PDB entry 7V61 | electron microscopy, 3.20 A resolution | chains A and B of the 8 polymer chains in the assembly

# Chain A
Molecule: Sodium-dependent neutral amino acid transporter B(0)AT1
From: Homo sapiens
UniProt: Q695T7 (S6A19_HUMAN); numbering as in UniProt (aligned over 2-634)
Amino-acid sequence (654 residues; numbered -19 to 634; the number before each row is that of its first residue; numbers below 1 keep their minus sign (Met-19 is residue -19)):
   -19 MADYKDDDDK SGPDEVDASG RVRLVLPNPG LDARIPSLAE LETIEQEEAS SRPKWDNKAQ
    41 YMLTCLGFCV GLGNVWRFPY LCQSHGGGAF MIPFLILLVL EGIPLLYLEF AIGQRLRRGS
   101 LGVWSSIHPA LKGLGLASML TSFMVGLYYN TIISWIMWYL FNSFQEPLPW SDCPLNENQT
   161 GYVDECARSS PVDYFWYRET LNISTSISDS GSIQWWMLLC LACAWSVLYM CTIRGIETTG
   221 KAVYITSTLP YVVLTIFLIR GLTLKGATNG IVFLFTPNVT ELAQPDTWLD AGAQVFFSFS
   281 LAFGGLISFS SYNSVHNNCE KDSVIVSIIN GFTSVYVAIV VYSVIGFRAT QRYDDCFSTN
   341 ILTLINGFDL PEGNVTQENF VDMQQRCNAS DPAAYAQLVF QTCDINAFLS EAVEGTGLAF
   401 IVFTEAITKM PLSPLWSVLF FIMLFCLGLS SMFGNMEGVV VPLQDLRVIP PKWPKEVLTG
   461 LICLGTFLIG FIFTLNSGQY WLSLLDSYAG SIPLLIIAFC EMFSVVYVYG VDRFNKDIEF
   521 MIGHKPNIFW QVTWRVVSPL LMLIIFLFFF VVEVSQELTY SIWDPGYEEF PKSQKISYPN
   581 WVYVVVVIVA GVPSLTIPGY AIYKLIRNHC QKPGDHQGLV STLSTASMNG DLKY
Not modelled in the structure: -19 to 4, 610-634
Differences from the reference sequence: initiating methionine (-19); expression tag (-18 to 1)
Disulfides: Cys153-Cys166, Cys336-Cys383
Glycans and other covalent adducts: N-acetylglucosamine (NAG) linked to Asn158, Asn182, Asn258, Asn354, Asn368

# Chain B
Molecule: Angiotensin-converting enzyme 2
From: Homo sapiens
Notes: EC 3.4.17.23, 3.4.17.-
UniProt: Q9BYF1 (ACE2_HUMAN); the construct has insertions or renumbered stretches relative to UniProt, so the offset changes along the chain: -6 to 9 = UniProt 2-17; 18-805 = UniProt 18-805
Amino-acid sequence (817 residues; numbered -11 to 805; the number before each row is that of its first residue; numbers below 1 keep their minus sign (Met-11 is residue -11)):
   -11 MASGRSSSSW LLLSLVAVTA AWSHPQFEKQ STIEEQAKTF LDKFNHEAED LFYQSSLASW
    49 NYNTNITEEN VQNMNNAGDK WSAFLKEQST LAQMYPLQEI QNLTVKLQLQ ALQQNGSSVL
   109 SEDKSKRLNT ILNTMSTIYS TGKVCNPDNP QECLLLEPGL NEIMANSLDY NERLWAWESW
   169 RSEVGKQLRP LYEEYVVLKN EMARANHYED YGDYWRGDYE VNGVDGYDYS RGQLIEDVEH
   229 TFEEIKPLYE HLHAYVRAKL MNAYPSYISP IGCLPAHLLG DMWGRFWTNL YSLTVPFGQK
   289 PNIDVTDAMV DQAWDAQRIF KEAEKFFVSV GLPNMTQGFW ENSMLTDPGN VQKAVCHPTA
   349 WDLGKGDFRI LMCTKVTMDD FLTAHHEMGH IQYDMAYAAQ PFLLRNGANE GFHEAVGEIM
   409 SLSAATPKHL KSIGLLSPDF QEDNETEINF LLKQALTIVG TLPFTYMLEK WRWMVFKGEI
   469 PKDQWMKKWW EMKREIVGVV EPVPHDETYC DPASLFHVSN DYSFIRYYTR TLYQFQFQEA
   529 LCQAAKHEGP LHKCDISNST EAGQKLFNML RLGKSEPWTL ALENVVGAKN MNVRPLLNYF
   589 EPLFTWLKDQ NKNSFVGWST DWSPYADQSI KVRISLKSAL GDKAYEWNDN EMYLFRSSVA
   649 YAMRQYFLKV KNQMILFGEE DVRVANLKPR ISFNFFVTAP KNVSDIIPRT EVEKAIRMSR
   709 SRINDAFRLN DNSLEFLGIQ PTLGPPNQPP VSIWLIVFGV VMGVIVVGIV ILIFTGIRDR
   769 KKKNKARSGE NPYASIDISK GENNPGFQNT DDVQTSF
Not modelled in the structure: -11 to 17, 769-805
Differences from the reference sequence: expression tag (-11 to -7); insertion (10-17)
Disulfides: Cys133-Cys141, Cys344-Cys361, Cys530-Cys542
Glycans and other covalent adducts: N-acetylglucosamine (NAG) linked to Asn53, Asn90, Asn103, Asn322, Asn432, Asn546, Asn690
Ligand contacts: Zn2+ (ZN): His374, Glu375, His378, Glu402

# How chain A and chain B interact
Residue-residue contacts (38; chain A residue first):
  Trp138(A) - Trp742(B)  hydrophobic
  Phe141(A) - Trp742(B)
  Phe141(A) - Val745(B)  hydrophobic
  Phe141(A) - Phe746(B)  hydrophobic
  Phe141(A) - Val749(B)  hydrophobic
  Asn142(A) - Trp742(B)
  Phe144(A) - Ile741(B)
  Phe144(A) - Val745(B)  hydrophobic
  Gln145(A) - Ile741(B)
  Leu155(A) - Gly732(B)
  Leu155(A) - Pro733(B)  hydrophobic
  Leu155(A) - Pro734(B)
  Gln159(A) - Thr730(B)
  Gln159(A) - Pro733(B)
  Trp196(A) - Trp742(B)  hydrophobic
  Ser206(A) - Ile753(B)
  Ser206(A) - Ile757(B)
  Val207(A) - Ile753(B)  hydrophobic
  Tyr209(A) - Ile757(B)  hydrophobic
  Met210(A) - Gly756(B)
  Met210(A) - Ile757(B)  hydrophobic
  Ile213(A) - Leu760(B)  hydrophobic
  Arg214(A) - Leu760(B)  hydrogen bond (side chain-backbone)
  Arg214(A) - Thr763(B)
  Arg214(A) - Gly764(B)
  Ile345(A) - Arg678(B)
  Asn346(A) - Arg621(B)  hydrogen bond
  Asn346(A) - Arg678(B)
  Asp349(A) - Lys676(B)
  Asp349(A) - Ser680(B)  hydrogen bond
  Leu350(A) - Arg678(B)
  Glu352(A) - Ser623(B)  hydrogen bond
  Glu352(A) - Leu624(B)  hydrogen bond (side chain-backbone)
  Glu352(A) - Lys625(B)  hydrogen bond (side chain-backbone)
  Glu352(A) - Ser626(B)  hydrogen bond (side chain-backbone)
  Glu352(A) - Arg678(B)  salt bridge
  Pro454(A) - Arg768(B)
  Glu456(A) - Gly764(B)
Interface residues without a listed pair, chain A (25 interface residues in all): Trp195, Leu199, Cys203, Pro351
Interface residues without a listed pair, chain B (27 interface residues in all): Ile622, Pro677, Ile761

# Overview
The interface between chain A and chain B involves 25 residues on one side and 27 on the other; the contacts
include 7 hydrogen bonds and 1 salt bridge. Polar pairs include Glu352(A)-Arg678(B), Arg214(A)-Leu760(B) and
Asn346(A)-Arg621(B). Chain B binds Zn2+.
Here chain A is Sodium-dependent neutral amino acid transporter B(0)AT1 and chain B is Angiotensin-converting
enzyme 2, both from Homo sapiens. Entry 7V61 (ACE2 -Targeting Monoclonal Antibody as Potent and Broad-Spectrum
Coronavirus Blocker) was determined by electron microscopy.
